Entry 8YTB (electron microscopy, 2.96 A resolution); this record covers chains B and C of the 3 polymer chains in the assembly.

Chain B:
Name: Capsid protein VP2
From: Enterovirus A71
UniProt: A0A075QAW4 (A0A075QAW4_HE71); residues 1-254 here correspond to UniProt positions 70-323 (UniProt number = residue number + 69)
Chain sequence (254 residues; each row starts with the number of its first residue):
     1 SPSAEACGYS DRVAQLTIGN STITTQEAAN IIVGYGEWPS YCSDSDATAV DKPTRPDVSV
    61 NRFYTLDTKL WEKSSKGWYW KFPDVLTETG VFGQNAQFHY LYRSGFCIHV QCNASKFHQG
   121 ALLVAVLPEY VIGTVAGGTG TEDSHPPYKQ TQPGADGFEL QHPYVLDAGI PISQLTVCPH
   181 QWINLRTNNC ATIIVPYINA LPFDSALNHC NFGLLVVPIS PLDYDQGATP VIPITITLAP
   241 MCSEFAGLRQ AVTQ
Unresolved in the structure: 1-30, 43-59, 130-153, 247-254

Chain C:
Name: Capsid protein VP3
From: Enterovirus A71
UniProt: A0A075QAW4 (A0A075QAW4_HE71); residues 1-242 here correspond to UniProt positions 324-565 (UniProt number = residue number + 323)
Chain sequence (242 residues; each row starts with the number of its first residue):
     1 GFPTELKPGT NQFLTTDDGV SAPILPNFHP TPCIHIPGEV RNLLELCQVE TILEVNNVPT
    61 NATSLMERLR FPVSAQAGKG ELCAVFRADP GRNGPWQSTL LGQLCGYYTQ WSGSLEVTFM
   121 FTGSFMATGK MLIAYTPPGG PLPKDRATAM LGTHVIWDFG LQSSVTLVIP WISNTHYRAH
   181 ARDGVFDYYT TGLVSIWYQT NYVVPIGAPN TAYIIALAAA QKNFTMKLCK DASDILQTGT
   241 IQ
Unresolved in the structure: 176-189, 240-242

How chain B and chain C interact:
Pairs across the interface - 53 pairs, chain B then chain C:
  Tyr35(B) - Gly38(C)
  Glu37(B) - His35(C)  salt bridge
  Glu37(B) - Pro37(C)
  Lys116(B) - Phe125(C)
  Lys116(B) - Met126(C)
  Phe117(B) - Met126(C)  hydrophobic
  Phe117(B) - Pro209(C)
  His118(B) - Ser124(C)
  Gln119(B) - Thr122(C)
  Gln119(B) - Gly123(C)
  Gln119(B) - Ser124(C)  hydrogen bond (side chain-backbone)
  Gln119(B) - Pro209(C)
  Gln119(B) - Thr211(C)  hydrogen bond (side chain-backbone)
  Tyr164(B) - Glu54(C)  hydrogen bond
  Tyr164(B) - Leu65(C)
  Tyr164(B) - Met66(C)  hydrophobic
  Ile172(B) - Leu69(C)  hydrophobic
  Ser173(B) - Thr51(C)
  Ser173(B) - Ile52(C)  hydrogen bond (backbone-backbone)
  Ser173(B) - Leu69(C)
  Ser173(B) - Ser98(C)  hydrogen bond (side chain-backbone)
  Gln174(B) - Thr51(C)
  Gln174(B) - Ser98(C)  hydrogen bond (side chain-backbone)
  Gln174(B) - Thr99(C)
  Gln174(B) - Leu100(C)
  Gln174(B) - Gln103(C)
  Thr176(B) - Val49(C)
  Thr176(B) - Glu50(C)  hydrogen bond (side chain-backbone)
  Thr176(B) - Thr51(C)
  Asn184(B) - Phe121(C)  hydrogen bond (side chain-backbone)
  Asn184(B) - Thr122(C)
  Arg186(B) - Phe121(C)
  Arg186(B) - Gly123(C)
  Arg186(B) - Ser124(C)  hydrogen bond (side chain-backbone)
  Arg186(B) - Phe125(C)
  Arg186(B) - Ala127(C)
  Arg186(B) - Phe159(C)  hydrogen bond (side chain-backbone)
  Arg186(B) - Gly160(C)
  Arg186(B) - Ser163(C)  hydrogen bond
  Thr187(B) - Ser163(C)
  Ile198(B) - Pro37(C)  hydrophobic
  Asn199(B) - Ile34(C)
  Ala200(B) - Ile34(C)
  Ile219(B) - Arg70(C)  hydrogen bond (backbone-side chain)
  Ile219(B) - Ile215(C)  hydrophobic
  Ser220(B) - Thr122(C)  hydrogen bond
  Ser220(B) - Tyr213(C)
  Pro221(B) - Arg70(C)
  Asp223(B) - Pro209(C)
  Tyr224(B) - Pro209(C)
  Asp225(B) - Gly207(C)
  Asp225(B) - Ala208(C)  hydrogen bond (side chain-backbone)
  Asp225(B) - Pro209(C)
Interface residues without a listed pair, chain B (31 interface residues in all): Gly120, Ala121, Pro163, Val177, Trp182, Tyr197, Leu201, Pro202
Interface residues without a listed pair, chain C (40 interface residues in all): Ile36, Leu46, Arg68, Met120, Gln162, Ile206, Ala212

Overview:
31 residues of chain B and 40 residues of chain C are in contact; the contacts include 14 hydrogen bonds and 1
salt bridge. Polar contacts include Glu37(B)-His35(C), Gln119(B)-Ser124(C) and Gln119(B)-Thr211(C).
Here chain B is Capsid protein VP2 and chain C is Capsid protein VP3, both from Enterovirus A71. Entry 8YTB
(Cryo-EM structure of enterovirus A71 empty particle) was determined by electron microscopy, deposited
together with 8X95, 8X96, 8X97, 8X98, 8X99, 8X9A, 8X9B and 8YTJ.
